PDB entry 6RE4 | electron microscopy, 3.00 A resolution | chains S and X of the 20 polymer chains in the assembly

# Chain S
Protein: ATP synthase gamma chain, mitochondrial
From: Polytomella sp. Pringsheim 198.80
Reference sequence: Q4LDE7 (Q4LDE7_9CHLO); residues 1-317 here = UniProt positions 1-317
Chain sequence (317 residues; row label = number of the first residue in the row):
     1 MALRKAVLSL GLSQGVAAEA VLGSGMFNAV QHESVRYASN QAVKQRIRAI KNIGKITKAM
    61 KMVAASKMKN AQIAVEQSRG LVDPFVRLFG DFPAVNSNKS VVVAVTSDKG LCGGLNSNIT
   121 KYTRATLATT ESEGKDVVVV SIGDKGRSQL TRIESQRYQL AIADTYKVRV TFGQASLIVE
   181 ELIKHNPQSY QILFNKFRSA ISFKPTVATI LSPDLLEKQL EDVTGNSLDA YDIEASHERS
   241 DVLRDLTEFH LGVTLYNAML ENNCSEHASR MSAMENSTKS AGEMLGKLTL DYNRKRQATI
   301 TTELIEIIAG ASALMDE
Disordered / not traced: 1-38, 316-317

# Chain X
Protein: ATP synthase subunit beta
From: Polytomella sp. Pringsheim 198.80
Notes: EC 7.1.2.2
Reference sequence: A0ZW41 (A0ZW41_9CHLO); residue numbers follow UniProt; this construct covers 1-574
Chain sequence (574 residues; numbered 1 to 574; the number before each row is that of its first residue):
     1 MALRYAAGLA KNVVQRQGAS LNIARAFAAE PAPAIDAGYV SQVIGPVVDV RFDGELPSIL
    61 SSLEVEGHSV RLVLEVAQHM GDNTVRCIAM DSTDGLVRGQ KVVDTGSPIK VPVGRGTLGR
   121 IMNVIGEPVD EQGPIDAADI WSIHREAPEF TEQSTEQEIL VTGIKVVDLL APYQRGGKIG
   181 LFGGAGVGKT VLIMELINNV AKAHGGFSVF AGVGERTREG NDLYREMIES GVIKLGAERG
   241 NSKCTLVYGQ MNEPPGARAR VALTGLTVAE YFRDIEGQDV LLFVDNIFRF TQANSEVSAL
   301 LGRIPSAVGY QPTLATDLGG LQERITTTTK GSITSVQAVY VPADDLTDPA PATTFAHLDA
   361 TTVLSRSIAE LGIYPAVDPL DSTSRMLNPN VIGAEHYNVA RGVQKVLQDY KNLQDIIAIL
   421 GMDELSEEDK LTVARARKIQ RFLSQPFQVA EVFTGTPGKY VDLADTISGF QGVLTGKYDD
   481 LPEMAFYMVG DIKEVKEKAD KMAKDIASRK EADNKKVSEE LKDIPSLDKL VSEIKEVVIE
   541 EDDGLEEDFK AEALSSETVV LNEEGKSVPL PKKN
Disordered / not traced: 1-36
Differences from the reference sequence: conflict Ala350 (Gly in A0ZW41), Leu387 (Arg in A0ZW41)

# Chain S / chain X interface
Pairs across the interface (19):
  Lys61(S) - Ile419(X)
  Met62(S) - Ile419(X)  hydrophobic
  Ala65(S) - Ile419(X)
  Ala65(S) - Leu420(X)  hydrophobic
  Asn293(S) - Asp345(X)  hydrogen bond
  Arg296(S) - Ala343(X)
  Arg296(S) - Asp345(X)  salt bridge
  Arg296(S) - Asp348(X)  salt bridge
  Gln297(S) - Val308(X)
  Gln297(S) - Asp345(X)  hydrogen bond
  Gln297(S) - Thr347(X)  hydrogen bond
  Gln297(S) - Asp348(X)
  Ile300(S) - Val308(X)
  Thr301(S) - Ala307(X)
  Thr301(S) - Val308(X)  hydrogen bond (side chain-backbone)
  Leu304(S) - Pro305(X)  hydrophobic
  Leu304(S) - Gly309(X)
  Ile308(S) - Ile304(X)  hydrophobic
  Ile308(S) - Pro305(X)
Other interface residues (no listed pair), chain S (11 interface residues in all): Met271
Other interface residues (no listed pair), chain X (15 interface residues in all): Ser306, Pro342, Asp344, Pro349

# In short
11 residues of chain S and 15 residues of chain X are in contact; the contacts include 4 hydrogen bonds and 2
salt bridges. Polar pairs include Arg296(S)-Asp345(X), Arg296(S)-Asp348(X) and Asn293(S)-Asp345(X).
Chain S is ATP synthase gamma chain, mitochondrial and chain X is ATP synthase subunit beta, both from
Polytomella sp. Pringsheim 198.80; the structure, Cryo-EM structure of Polytomella F-ATP synthase, Rotary
substate 2B, focussed refinement of F1 head and rotor, was determined by electron microscopy, deposited
together with 6RD4, 6RD5, 6RD6, 6RD7, 6RD8, 6RD9 and 46 further entries.
